PDB entry 7AM2 | electron microscopy, 3.40 A resolution | chains BK and 1 of the 78 polymer chains in the assembly

== Chain BK ==
Protein: mL67
Organism: Leishmania tarentolae
Reference sequence: E9AD80 (E9AD80_LEIMA); residue numbers follow UniProt; this construct covers 1-893
Sequence (893 residues; numbered 1 to 893; the number before each row is that of its first residue):
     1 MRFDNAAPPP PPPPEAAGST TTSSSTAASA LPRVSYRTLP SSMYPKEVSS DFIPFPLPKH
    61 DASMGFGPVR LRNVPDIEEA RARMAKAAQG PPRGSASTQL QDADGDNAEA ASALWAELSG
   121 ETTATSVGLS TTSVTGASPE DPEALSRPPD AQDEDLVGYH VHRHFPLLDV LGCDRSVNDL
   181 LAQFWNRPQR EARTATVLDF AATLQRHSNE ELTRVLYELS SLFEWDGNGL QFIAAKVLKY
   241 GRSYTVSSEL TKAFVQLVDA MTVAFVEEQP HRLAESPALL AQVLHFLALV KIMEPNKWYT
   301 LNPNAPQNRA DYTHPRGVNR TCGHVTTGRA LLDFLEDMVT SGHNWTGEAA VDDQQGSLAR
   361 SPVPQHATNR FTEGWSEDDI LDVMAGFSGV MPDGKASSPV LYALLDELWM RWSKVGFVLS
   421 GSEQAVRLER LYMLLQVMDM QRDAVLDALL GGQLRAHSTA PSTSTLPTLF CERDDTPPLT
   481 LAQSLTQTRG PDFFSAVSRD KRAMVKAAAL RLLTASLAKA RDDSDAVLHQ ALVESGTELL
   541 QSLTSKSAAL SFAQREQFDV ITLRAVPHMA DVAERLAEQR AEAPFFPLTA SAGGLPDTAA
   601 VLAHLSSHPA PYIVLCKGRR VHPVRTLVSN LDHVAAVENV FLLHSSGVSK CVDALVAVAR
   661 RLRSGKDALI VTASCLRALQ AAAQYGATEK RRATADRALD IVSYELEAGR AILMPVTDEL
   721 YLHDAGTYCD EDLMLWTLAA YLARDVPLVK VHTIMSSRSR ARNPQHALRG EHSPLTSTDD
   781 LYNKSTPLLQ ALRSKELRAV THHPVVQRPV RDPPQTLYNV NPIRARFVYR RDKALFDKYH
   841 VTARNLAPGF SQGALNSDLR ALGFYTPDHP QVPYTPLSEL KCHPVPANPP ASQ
Unresolved in the structure: 1-154, 342-370, 878-893

== Chain 1 ==
Molecule: Ribosomal RNA
Organism: Leishmania tarentolae
Sequence (19000 nucleotides; row label = number of the first residue in the row; note: 102 numbers in that range are skipped by the numbering (no residue carries them; nothing is unmodelled there); a row labelled like 434A-434I holds insertion residues (434A, then the next letters in order); numbers below 1 keep their minus sign (U-1268 is residue -1268)):
 -1268 UUUCAAAAAU UGACUAAUUU UGAUAUUGUU UUGGCUCUGG ACUAAUUAAU UCUCCUUUAA
 -1208 UUUUAUUAUC UAAAAUUUGC AUACUUACAU AUUAAAGUAG UUAGUUUAGA UAUGAAAAUU
 -1148 AGUUAGAUUU CCAUUUGAAU UAGUUAUGUU AAAUAUAGAA UUAGUUAGGG UUGAUAAUGA
 -1088 AAUCAAUUAA GUUUAUAUAU AAAGUUAGUU AGUCAAUAUG AAUUUUUUUG CAAACAUUUC
 -1028 CGGUUGACUU CAUGUGAUUA CACGUACUCC GUUUUGUUUU UAUGUGUCAU GAUUUGCAUU
  -968 GAUUUUUUCG CAACCACACC AUAAAUCUAA UAUACUCAAC AGCACCUACC AAGAGUUAAA
  -908 AAUGAAAUUA AAUAAAAAUA AAAAAUAAAA UAAAAAUAAA AUAAAAAUAA AUUUAAAAAU
  -848 AAAAAUAAGU UUAAAAAAUA AAUUAAAAUA AAAAAUUAUA AAAUGGAAAU UGAAAAAUAA
  -788 AUUACAAAUA AAAGAUUAAA UUUGAAUUAA UUACAGAAAU UAGACACAAC ACGCCCGAUC
  -728 GAUUUCAUGC AUACACUUUU ACUUCGUUUU CGGUUUACGU UUUGUUGUUU GUAUUGGCUC
  -668 GAUGGAUGAA UAUAAAAAGC UUAAAUACAA AAUUUCCAAC AAUUGGAUAA GCAAGAGUUA
  -608 AAAAAUGAAA UUAAAUAAAA AUAAAAAAUA AAAUAAAAUA AAAUUAAAAU AAAAUAAAAA
  -548 AUAAAAAAUU AAAAAUAAAA UUAAAAUAAA AAGUUAGAAA AUAAAAAAUU UAAAAAAUAU
  -488 AAUUUGAAAA AUAAAUUACA AAUAAAAGAU UAAAUUUGAA UUAAUUGCAG ACACUAGACA
  -428 CACAUUUCCG AUCGAUUUCA CGUAUACAUU UGUACUUCGU UUUUGGUUUA UGUUUUGUUG
  -368 UUUGCACUGA UCGAGCAAAA UUUUUAUUUU AUAUAUAAUU UAAACUUUUG UUGUUGUUUG
  -308 UUAGUAAGCA AAAAUAUUUA UGUCAUUUUA AUAUUAUUUA UGUACUUACU AUUAUUUUGA
  -248 UAAAUUUUAA CUUUAAAUAG CAUAAAAACU ACAAUCAAUA AAGCAUAAAA AAAUUUAUUU
  -188 AUGAUUAUAU UAAUAUAAAA UGACCUAAUA UAAUGAAAAU ACUUUAGUGU UAAGUUAUUU
  -128 GUUUUAUUAU GAAAUAAGUU GCACUAUUUA UUGAAUUAAU AAAGAAAGAA UAGAAAUAAA
   -68 UAAGUUAUAA UAUCUUUAAU UUAUUUAUAA UUUCUUUGCA UUUGUAUUUA GUGUGAGUUU
    -8 ACAUUUAAUU UUAUAUUAUU UUAGUGUUAG UAUAUAUUUA AAUUUAAUCA AAGUUAUUAU
    52 UAAAUAAUAU UGAUUUUGGA UGAAUUUAAU UUUUAAUUAU AUUUUUGAAU UUUAAUUUUA
   112 UUAUUUUGAU UUAAUAUUUU UAAAAUAUUA UAUAUUUUAG AUUUAAAUUU GUUGUUUUAU
   172 AUUUAGUUUA AUGUUUAUAA AUUGAUAAUU AAUUUGUUUU AUUUUAAAGU UUUUAUGAAC
   232 UGUGAUUUAU AGUUUAUUAU UUUUAGUUUA AUGUUUAAAU AUUUAACUAG UGAUGGCACA
   292 GUUGUUCUAU AUGUACCUAU AAAAAAUAGU AAAAUUAUUU UAAUUAAAUU AAUAAAUAAU
   352 UAUUAAACUA AUUUUAUAUU AAUAUUAUGA AAAAUU
   389 UAAAAAUUAU UUUUUUUUUU UAAUUUUUAU AUAUUGAAGU AAUAUG
434A-434I UAUUGAAUU
   443 GAAUAUUAAA AAUACAAAUU UAAUUUGUAA UUAAUAAAUA UAUUUUAUUU UAAUAGAUGU
   503 UUAAUGUUAA UUAAUUUAUU AUUUUAAUAU UUAAUAUUUG UUUAUACAAA AGUAACUUUU
   563 UUUGAAUAUA AAGAAUUAUU AUUAUAAAUA UUAUUUUAAA AAUAUAAAAA UAUUGUUAAU
   623 AAAAUUAUCA AGUUUCAAAA GCGUUUAUUA AAUGCGUCGG UCUAAGUAUU AUAUUUAAGA
   683 UUAUUCUUGU AUAUAGAUUU UUAUUUUAAU AAUUCUACAU AAUUAAAAAU UAACCUCAAA
   743 UUAUAUUUAU UAGUAGCAUA GUAAUUUAUU AACUGAUUAU UAAAGCGUUC CAUAGAAAAU
   803 UUUAAAAUUA UAACAAUCUA AAUAAAUAAU AAAUUAAAAU AAAAAUUUUA AAAAAAAUUA
   863 AAAAAUUAAA AUAGGGCAAG UCCUACUCUC CUUUACAAAG AGAACGUUUA UAUGUAAUUG
   923 UAUGUUUGAU UGGGGCAAUA CUAUAUCUAU UUAUAUAGAA AAAGAACUAU AUUUAUUGAA
   983 AUAAUAAAAG G
993A-993Z UUCGAGCAGGUUAACAAGCAUUAAUA
994A-994Z CUAAAUGUGUUUCAUCGUCUACUUAU
995A-995Z UGCUAAAUUAUAAUUGAUUGUUCAUC
996A-996Q AAAAAAGCAAUUCGUUA
  1087 GUUGGGUUUU AAAAUCGUUG UAAAGCAGAU UUGUUUAUAU AUUUAAUUUU UGUAUAUAGU
  1147 UAAAAAUUAA UAUUAGUACG CAAGGAUUCA UUAUUUGUAA UUUAAAUAUA UUAAAUGUUA
  1207 UUUUAUUAAA UAAAAUAAAA UAAGUCAAUU GUUAUUAUUC AUAUUAAUUU UUUUAAAAGU
  1267 UUUUUAAUUU UAUAUUAGUU UAUUUGUUUA AAAAGUAUCU AAUUAAUUCA UUAUUUAGGA
  1327 AUAGUUAAUA AUAAUUUAUA AUUCUGAUUA GAUUUGUUUG UUAAUGCUAU UAAAGGGGUG
  1387 UGGAAAAAGU GUUAAAUUUU UGAUAUAUUU AAAUAAUAAA UAAAAUAUAA CUUAUUAGUC
  1447 AGAAAUGGAU GCCAGCCGUU GCGGUAAUUU CUAUGCUUUU AAAUAUUAUA CAUUUAUUUU
  1507 AUAAAUUUGU UACUAUAUAU UUUUAGUCAA UAAAACUAAU AAUUAUUUUU AUUUGUUUUU
  1567 AAACACCGUU UGGUAUAUGC AAAUAAAAAA UGACAUUAAU UAUUAAUUAU AUUAUAUUAU
  1627 AUUUAUUCAU UUAAGUCAAC AAUAUCUAUU UACUGUUUUU GACAACAUGA UAAGGAUUAU
  1687 AAAUGGUAUU GCAAAUUUUA UAAUCAAAAC UAAUUUAUUA UAUUAAAUUA GCAUGUUUAG
  1747 AUAAAACAAU AAAUUUAGAA GGUAUUGUUG CCCACCAUUC UUUGUAAUAA AGACAACGUG
  1807 CAGUAAUUAA UGUAUUUAUA AAAAUAUAUU UUUUAAUGUU AAAUUUUCGU UGCCUUUUUU
  1867 AUUAUUUAGA AAAUUUAUGA AUUUAUACAA AUCAAUAAUG AAAAUUAUAG UAUUAUUAUU
  1927 UAUGAGGAGA AUUUUCGGAA GGAGGGAUUU UCGGACCAGG AAUGUCCAGA GAGGUUUCGG
  1987 GCAUCAGCGA UUGAUUUUGG GAGAACGGAG CCGCCGAGUG AAAUUUGCCC AGAGCAGAGU
  2047 CGGGAGAAGA GUGGAUCGAC CGAAGAAAAG ACCGUUUUUC GGAAGGGGAG CAGGUCCAAC
  2107 CGAUUUUUUU GCCAACUUGC ACAGGAGGGA GCCAGAAGCG CACUCAAAGU UAGUUUUGGG
  2167 AGAUUUGAAG GGAGAAAUUU CCGAGUUUAU UCAUAUAUUU UUUAGUUUGU GUUAGCAAAU
  2227 UUUGAAAUAC AACUUUUUUG CAAAUUGGAA GAAAACCUCC CAAAUGUAGC UUCCCAAUCU
  2287 UCCUCUCUAA UCCAUUCCCA ACGGUCUUUC CCCCAUCAUC CUCAGAUGUC UCUUCCCCCC
  2347 CAAAAAAUCC UAAAAAUCCA AGUUCAUCUC GCUCUCUCUC CCCUCAAUUU CCUUAAAAAC
  2407 UCGCUUCCUA AACUUAUCCC GAAAACCCCG CUCUUCUUCC CUCUAAAUCU UUAUCUCCUC
  2467 CCCUCCAAAU CUCCCUCAAA UCUCUCCUCU CUUCUCCCGA AACUUUAAUC UUUUUAUUUU
  2527 AUAAAUAAAU UUGGUAUUUA AAAUAUUAUA AUUAAAUAUU CUAAAUUAUU UAAUAAUAUU
  2587 AGAAAUGAAU ACUUUAUUAA AAUAAUAUUA AUGUGUAAUA UAUUUAAUCA UAUUAGAAUU
  2647 CCGUUUAAAU UGAAAUAUAU UGAAUUGUAA UUAUCAAUAC AAUAUAAGUU AUUAAAUAAU
  2707 AAUUUAAUUU UAUAUGUUUU AUAAUUGUAA UUAUUUAGUU UUGAAAGUUU AUAUAUAAAC
  2767 AAGAUAUAAC CUUUUUAUUU UUUAAUACAA UUUUAAAUGA AAUUUAUGAU UUAUUAUUAU
  2827 UAAAUAUUAC UGGCAGACUA CAUGAAAAAU AUAAAAAGGC AUUUGUAUAG GUUUACUUUU
  2887 GGACCUCAAC AUCCUGCAGC UCAUGGCGUU UUAUGUUGUU UAUUAUAUCU UUCUGGAGAA
  2947 UAUAUAGUUU AUAUUGAUGU AAUAAUUGGU UAUUUGCAUC GUGGUACAGA AAAGUUAUGU
  3007 GAAUAUAAAA CUGUAGAACA GUGUUUACCG AUGAAGACUG GAUUAUGUGA GUGUCGUUUG
  3067 CAACGAGCAU UUACUGUCAU UGUGUUUUGA GUAUAUGUUG AGGUGUUGUC UUGCUAUUCG
  3127 CUGUGCAUUU AUGCGUUUAU UAAUGUGUGA GUUUACGCGU UGUUUCAAUG GACUUCUUUG
  3187 UUGCUCUUGU AUGGUUAUGG AUAUAGGAUC AUUGUCGCCA AUGCUUUGAU CGUUUGAAGA
  3247 ACGUGAUAAG UUGAUGACUU UUUUUGAUUU GUGUUGUGGU UGUAGAAUGC AUUUAGCAUU
  3307 UAUGUGCUUA UUAGGUUUAC UUGAUGAUUU UGUAUUUGGG UUUAUAGAUU UUUUAUUGAU
  3367 GUUGUGUAUA UCAUGUUUAU UUGUUUUAGA UUUAUAUGAU UUGCUUUUUA UUGGAAAUAG
  3427 ACUUUUAUAU UUGCGUUUGC GCGGGUUAGC AUUUUUUGAU GUUUUUGAUU UAUGUUUUAA
  3487 UAGUAUAAGU GGUUGUUUGU CUAGAUCGUU GGGUAUGGUA UGAGAUGUUA GAUUAUAUAG
  3547 UUGUUACGAA UUAUAUUUUA UGUUAGUUUU UGAUUAUUGU UUUUGUUAUU UAGGUGAUGC
  3607 AUUUGAUAGA CUUUUUUUGC GACUUUUUGA UAUGCGUAUG AGUAUACUUC UAUGUAAACA
  3667 AUGCUUUUUU GUAGGUUUUU UUGUCUUUGG AUUUGUGUGU UUAUUUGAUU AUAUGUAUGU
  3727 UGAUGUAACU AUAGAAACUA UAAUUAGUUU AUUUUAUAGU UUAUGAUGUU GCAUAUUACC
  3787 AGGAUGUUCA UUUGCUAAUG UUGAACAUCC UAAAGGCGAA UACAGUAUUU UUUUAUGUUU
  3847 UUUAUAUGGA UUUAUAUCAC GUUUACGUAU ACGUUGUGCA GAUUUUGUGC AUAUUUGUUU
  3907 AUUAGAUGUG AUGAUGCGAG GGUUUAUGUU GCACGACUUA GUAGCAGUUA UUGGUAAUGU
  3967 UGAUGUUGUU UUUGGUUCUG UAGAUCGAUA AGCUAUUUAU UUAUAUACAA AAAUGAAAGA
  4027 UGAAUCUAAA AAUUGGUGCG GAGGGGUUUG AUUUUUGUUG GGGUUCUGUC UUACCUGCUA
  4087 UUUGUAUAGU UUAUUUAACU UUUUGUUUAU GUGGAUUAUU UUGUAUUAUG UUUGGUAGUU
  4147 UUGUUUUUAU UGAUUAUUGU UUUAUUUGUU UUUUUUCUUG UCUUGUAUUU UGUUUAGUAU
  4207 GCUUGUUGUG CGAUUUAUUU GUAGAUUCAU UACGGGGUUU GUUUGAUGUU UGUUGUUUUA
  4267 UACGUUGUAU UCAAUAUUGU UUUGUAUGGU UUAUAAUUAG UGAAUUACUU CUUUUUUUAU
  4327 CUUUAUUUUA UGUAGUUUUC AGUUUAGUUU UAUUUGUGAG UGUUGAAUUU GCAUUUGUAU
  4387 UUGUUAUGCC UAUUAUGUUU AGUUGUUUAA UUUGUGAUUU UGGUUUUGUA UUUUAUUGAU
  4447 AUUUUAUUGA UAUUUUUAAU UUAUUAAUUA AUACAUUUUU AUUAUUUGUA AGUGGUUUAU
  4507 UUGUUAAUUU UGUUUUAUUU UUAUUUUGAU UUCGUUUUUU UUUAUGUGUU UUAUUUAUGU
  4567 UAUGAGUCGG UAUAUUAUUU GGCUUUUUGU UUAUGUGAAA UCAAGUUUGA GAGUUUUCAU
  4627 UAUUAUUUGU GACUUGUAGU UGUGGCGUAU UUGGAUCAAU ACUUUUUUUA AUCGAUUUAU
  4687 UGCAUUUUAG UCAUGUCUUU UUAGGUAUAU UUUUGUUAUU UUUAUGUUUU AGUCGUUGUU
  4747 UUAAUUUUUU AUGUAUGGAU ACACGUUUUG UAUUUCUAUA UGUAGUGUGC CUAUAUUGGC
  4807 AUUUUGUUGA UUGCGUUUGA UUUUUUUUAU UACGAUUUGU AUAUUUUGAU GUUUUAAGUG
  4867 UGGUUUACUU AUAUGCAUAA AGGCUCAAUU UUGAAUUUUU AAAUUUUAUU CUAAAAAGCG
  4927 GAGAGGAAAG AAAAGGCUUU UAACUUCAGG UUGUUUAUUG CGUAUUUAUG GUGUGGGUUU
  4987 UAGUUUAGGU UUUUUUAUUU GUAUGCAGAU AAUUUGUGGU GUGUGUUUAG CAUGAUUAUU
  5047 UUUUAGUUGU UUUAUAUGUA CUAAUUGAUA UUUUGUUUUA UUUUUGUGAG AUUUUGAUUU
  5107 GGGAUUUGUA AUACGAAGCA CACAUAUUUG UUUUACAUCG UUGUUAUUUU UUCUUCUUUA
  5167 UGUUCAUAUA UUUAAGUGUA UAGUAUUAAU AAUUUUAUUU GAUACACAUA UUUUAGUAUG
  5227 GGUGGUAGGU UUUGUGAUAU AUAUAUUUAU AGUAAUAAUA GGUUUUAUUG GCUAUGUUUU
  5287 ACCAUGUACA AUGAUGUCGU AUUGGGGUUU AACAGUGUUC AGUAACAUUU UAGCAACUGU
  5347 CCCAGUUAUU GGUACUUGAC UUUGUUAUUG AAUAUGAGGU AGUGAGUAUA UUAAUGAUUU
  5407 UACAUUGUUA AAAUUACAUG UGUUGCAUGU GCUAUUACCU UUUGUAUUAA UACUUGUAAU
  5467 AUUUAUGCAU UUGUUUUGUU UACAUUAUUU UAUGAGUUCA GAUGGUUUUU GUGAUCGAUU
  5527 UGCAUUUUAU UGCGAACGUU UAUGUUUUUG UAUGUGAUUU UAUUUACGAG AUAUGUUUUU
  5587 GGCUUUUUUG AUAUUAUUUU UUGUAAUUUA UUUUAUUUUU AUAAAUUGAU AUUUUGUUUU
  5647 UCAUGAAGAA UCUUGAGUUA UAGUUGAUAC AUUAAAAACA UCUGAUAAGA UUCUUCCUGA
  5707 GUGAUUUUUU UUAUUUUUAU UUGGUUUUUU AAAAGCUGUA CCAGAUAAAU UUACUGGUUU
  5767 AUUAUUAAUG GUUAUUUUAU UAUUUUCCUU AUUUUUGUUU AUAUUAAAUU GCAUAUUAUG
  5827 AUUUGUUUAU UGUAGAAGUU CAUUGUUGUG AUUUACAUAU UCAUUAGUUU UAUUUUAUAG
  5887 UAUAUUUAUG AGUGGUUUUU UAGCACUGUA UGUUAUAUUA GCAUAUCCUA UAUGAAUGGA
  5947 AUUACAAUUU UGAGUGUUGC UUUUGUUUAU GUUAGUUGUA UGUAGAUUAG AUUAAAAAUU
  6007 UAUAUAUUUU UUAUUAAGCG UUAAUAUAUU AAAUUUUAUU UAGAAUAGUA UUAAUAAUCA
  6067 AAGGGUUGGA AGAAAUUUGC GAAAGAAAGG GAUCUUAGAA AGGAAAUUUU AGUUUAAGAC
  6127 CGAGAAGGGG AGAAGGGAGA GAGAGAUUCG UGUUAUUUAA UUUUUAUGGA UUAAUUGCGU
  6187 AUUACUGUAU AACAUAUUUA AAUGUCUAUA UUUUAUUUUG UAUUGUAUUU AUGUAUUAUA
  6247 UGGCUUUUUU AUUUUGUUUU UGCAUUUUAU UAGAUUUUAU AUUAUUUGGA AGUCUUUUAG
  6307 UAGGAGAUGC GUUUAUGGAU GUUUUUUUUU UACGUUAUCU AUUAUGCUUU UUGGAGUGUU
  6367 UUUCAUUAUU AUGUAGAUGU AUAUCUACUU UUUUACGAAU GUUUUGUAAU CUUUUGUCUU
  6427 CGCAUUUUUU GAUGCUUAUG UUUUGUGAUU UUGUAUAUUU UUUUAUUGUA UUUCUAUUAU
  6487 UUUUUUUAAU GUGUGAUAUU AUUUAUUUUA UGAUAUUUUC AUUCGCCAUG CUAUUUUGCA
  6547 UAAUAUUUUA UUUAUUUUUA UAUGCAUUAG AUAUGUUUUG CGCAUUAUUA CAAAUAUUUA
  6607 UAUUUUGUAA UAUGAUAAUG CAAUUAAUCA UGGAUUUUUU AUUGUUAUUA AUUUUUCAUU
  6667 AAUUUAUAGA AUUAAAUCGA AUAAGUUAAU UAUAUCAAAA AAUAGUAUAA AUAUACUACA
  6727 ACUUAAUAUA AAAAAUAGGU UUGAAAAUCG CACAGUAUGU AAUCGUACAA CUCAGAAUCC
  6787 UAUAAAUUGA UAAGAAAAUA UAAAGAUGUU AAUUAUUAGU CUAAAAUAAA AAAUAUAAAU
  6847 AAUAACCAAC CAUAUUAUUG AAAAGAAAAU AAUACAAAUU CCCAUAUAAC UUAAGUGAAG
  6907 UAGUAAACAA AAUACUUUUA AAAAAAAACC AAAUACUAUU GGAAUAGCAC CAAUACAUAA
  6967 AAAAAUACUU GCUAAUAAUA CACUAAUUAA UAAAUUAUUA AAAAAGCUAA AAAAAAUAAA
  7027 GUUAAUUAAA AAAUAAUUUU CAUUAUAUUU AAUAUCGAAC AUAUUAUAUA CUAUAAAAAA
  7087 AUAAUAUAAA AUUAUUAAUA UAAUCAGACU UAAUGAGUAA AUUAAAUGAA AAUUUAGAUA
  7147 CAUAUAAAAG AUGUAAUUUU UAUUAGAAAU AAAUAUUAAA AAUAAAAAAC UAAAAUUAUU
  7207 AACGCUAAGU ACAAAUAAAA GACUUACAAU UGCAAAACUA UUUAAUCCAA UUAACACGCA
  7267 UGUAAUGCAU UGUAUUAUAA UAAGUUUUAU AAAUAUUAUA UAAAAGUAAA UAAAGCAAAU
  7327 AAGCAAAAUA AUAAGUAUAA AGCAAAAUAA GACAUAAAAU GUUAGCAUGU AGAUAAAUAU
  7387 AAACACUCCA AGCCGAAUGU AUAAUUGUUC UAAAAAUAAA AUCAAUAUUG CAAUAUAUAA
  7447 UUUAAAUAAU AUAAGUAAUA UAUAAAAUAA GCAUAAUAUA CCUAAUCAUU CUUCAUCAAA
  7507 UAUUAGAAAA CAAAAAUCAC AGAGAUAAAA ACAGUAAUUU AGUAACAUAU AAUAUAGCAA
  7567 GACAAAUAAU AAUAUAAAGU UUAUUAAAUU UAUCAUAUAA UAAUAUCAUA AUAUUAGUAU
  7627 UUUAUAACCG AAUCUACUUG AUAUUAAUAU AAGAAAAAGU AAUAAGCUAA AUAAUUCAAA
  7687 UAGUAUUGAA AUAAAAAGUA UAUGUAUUAC AUUUAAAAAC AUAAAAAUUA UUAUAUAUUG
  7747 UAUAAUUAUU AUCAUGAAUA CGAAUCUAGU AUCAAAGUUU AAAAAACAAA AAAGAAAAAA
  7807 AAAGCAAAAU AAAAAAAGUA GUAAAAAGAU AAAGCAUAUA UAUGAGUCUA AAAUUGUUAG
  7867 UAUUAUUAUG UUAAUAAUUA CAAUUCAUAU UAAAUCAAAU GAUAAAUAAA AAAGUGAAUU
  7927 AUAAUCACAU AAGAUAAUAA AACUAUAAAG UAAUAAAAAU AAUAUUAUAU GUAUUAAGUA
  7987 UAGAAACAGA AGGAUUUCGA AAGGAGAGGA CAGUUUAAGG AUUUUGAGGA GAAAUUUCGA
  8047 GGGGAAAGGG GGGAACCAGA AGAACAUAGA AGUCAGUUUU CGAUAUUAAA AUAAUAUAGC
  8107 AAUUAUUUUU GUAGUGAACA GUCAAAUAAA AGUAAGAACG CACAUGUAGA AUAAAAAAAU
  8167 AAGUAUAAAU GCUUGCGCUG UUGUAAUUUU UAGUCUAUAA CCAAUUACCC UUGGAUAAAA
  8227 AAACCCAAUA AUUAAGAUAA UUAUAGCUUU AAAACAUAUA AAUAAGCCCC CAAAACAGAG
  8287 ACUGGCUAAU AAUAAUGUUG UCAGUAACAC AUGAUUUAUU UCAAGAACGG AAUAUAAUAU
  8347 AAAAAAGAAU CCUGAUAGUU CUGUAAUCAA CCCAGCGACU AAUUCACUUU CACAUUCCAU
  8407 AUAGUCGAAU GGUAGUUUUA AUCCGUCUAG AAGCAUACUU AUUCAAAAUA UACAUACAAA
  8467 UAAGAUGCCG GCAAUAUAAA AGUUUGUAAU AUAAAUCUGC CCAACACAAA UGUCUUUAAU
  8527 GCAAAAAAAG CUAAAGUAGU CUAACGAAUA UACAGUUGUG UAUAAUAAAA AUAAGCCACU
  8587 UUCAGAAAUA AUACUAAAAA ACAUAGUGCG CAUUGCAGAA AGAUAUACAA AGCAACUAGA
  8647 GAAUAAAAAG CAACCUACAA AAAAUGUGCU AAACAUAUUA CUGAAAACAU GUACGCACAU
  8707 CAUUAUUGUA AUAGUGAAUC CUGUGUCUAA UAACAGUAUA AAACCUAUAG GAAAAUAAAA
  8767 CCAACCAAUA AAAAUGCAGC AUGUAGUAAU UAACAUUGCA CCUAUUAAGU AAAUGAUUUC
  8827 AAAACUAAUU ACAAAAAUGA UAAAUUUAAU AAAAAGUUUU AUUCCGUCAG UUAUUGGUGU
  8887 UAAAAUUCCA AAAAAACAAA GGGCCGGACC UAUUCGUAUU UGAACUAAAG CUAAAAUUCU
  8947 UCUUUCACAA AGACUUACAA AGCCGGUCAA GACAAGAACA ACUAAAAUGU CAAUAAUAAU
  9007 AAUGAUAAUA AUAUCUAUAU UUAACAUUUU UAAUUAUGGC UUUUAUUUUA UCAUUUUGAA
  9067 UGAUUUUUUU ACUGGAUUCU GUAAUUGUUU UAUUAUCUUU UGUGUGUUUU GUAUGUAUAU
  9127 GGAUAUGCGC UUUAUUAUUU UCAGCAUGUU UAUUAGUGUC GAAAUUAAAU AAUGUUUAUU
  9187 GUACUUGGGA UUUCACGGCA UCUAAGUUUA UUGAUGUGUA UUGAUUCAUU AUUGGAGGUA
  9247 UGUUUUCAUU AGGACUUUUA CUUAGGUUAU GUUUGUUAUU AUAUUUUGGU CAUUUAAAUU
  9307 UUGUUAGUUU UGAUUUAUGC AAAGUUGUUG GAUUUCAAUG GUAUUGAGUC UAUUUUAUUU
  9367 UUGGAGAAAC AACAAUAUUU AGUAAUUUAA UUUUGGAAAG UGAUUAUAUG AUUGGUGAUU
  9427 UACGUUUAUU ACAGUGUAAU CAUGUUUUAA CUUUAUUAAG UUUAGUUAUA UAUAAAUUAU
  9487 GAUUAUCUGC UGUUGAUGUU AUACAUUCAU UUGCAAUUUC AAGUUUAGGU AUUAAAGUAG
  9547 AGAACCUGGU CGUUGUAAUG AAAUAGUUUU AUUUUCAUCA AAUAAUGCUA CAGUGUAUGG
  9607 GCAAUGUAGU GAACUUUGUG GUGUAUUACA UGGAUUUAUG CCAAUAGUGA UUUGUUUUAU
  9667 AUAGGUAUAU AAUCUAUAUC AUAAUAUUAG GGGAAAGAAG GACUGAGUCG AAUAUUUGAU
  9727 UUAUUAUGUA UUAGGAGUUA UGAUUUUAUA UUAUGAUGAU UUGAUUUAGA CUUUAUUUUA
  9787 UAUGAUUUCG UUUUUGAUUU UGUAGUGUGU AUAACUUUUA UUUUUGUGUU UGUCUUAGGU
  9847 UUUUUUCUUA GAAUAUUUUU UAGUUUUGUA UUUGUGUUAU UAUUUAUAGU UUUUUUUGGU
  9907 UUAUUUAUGC UUACGUUUAU GUAUAUAGGU UAUUUUAUAU AUUAUAUUUA UAUAUUAUAU
  9967 AAUUUUAUAU GUUAUUUUUU UUGUUUUAGU AUUUCGUAUU UAUUAUAUUA UAUUGAGUUU
 10027 UUUACAUAUU UAUUAUGUUU UAUAUUUAUA GAUUUUAUAU CGUUUUCUAU CCAUUUAAUU
 10087 UCUUAUUUUG GCAUUAUUUA UAUAUUUAAU GUUAUAUUUU GUUCGUAUUU AUUUUGUCUA
 10147 UUUUAUUUUA UAAUUUGUUU UAUAUUUUGU UUUAUAUUUU UUGUUAUUCG AUGUUUAUUU
 10207 AUAAUAGUUU AUGAUUUUUU GUUUUUUAAU UUUGAUAUAU AUUUAUCAUU UUUAAUGUGU
 10267 GAUAUGUUGU AUAUCGAUUA UAUAUGUUUU UUAUUGAUAU AUUUUGGUUU UAUAUUUUCA
 10327 UUUAUAUUAG GCUUUUUUUG UUUUAUAUUU GUUUUAAAUU AUGUUUUUUU AGUAUUAUUU
 10387 UUUGUCUUGG CGUUAUUUUU UGGGUUUUUA UUUUUAUCAU AUGGUAUUUU UAUAUUUUUU
 10447 AUUUAUUAUU UUUUUUGAUU AUUCGUUAUA UAUAGUCGUA CAUGUUUUAC AUUAGUGCAA
 10507 UCGGUAAUUA UAUUUUUUAA AUUUUUAUAC UUUGAUGUUU UUUUUAUAUU UAUAUUUUUA
 10567 UUGAUAUUGU UUAUUAUUUG UUUUUUUGGU UUCUUUUUAA AAGAUUUUUU AUUUUUGAAU
 10627 UUUUUUUUUG AUAUGUUUAU UGUAUUAAUA AGUUAUGAUG UGAAUAAUUA UUGUGCAUUU
 10687 UAUAAUCAUU AUCAACAGUU UUGUGUUACU CAAUUAUUGU CUAUUUAUAU GUAAAAAAAU
 10747 AAAAAUAAAG AUUGUCAAAA AUAUAUAAAA AAAACAAAGC AGAAACACAA UAUUAAAAAC
 10807 AGGUAGUCUA AAACUAUAUG CGCAAAGUCA ACUAGUAAUA AAUAUAAAAC CAUUACACAA
 10867 GGUAUUCAGG UUGAGAAGUA GAAAAAGCAG UAUAGGCUGA AUACGAAUAG AUUAACAAAG
 10927 AAUAAACAAU AGUCUCAAAA UAAAAACACA CAGAACAGUG CGCAUAAAAA CAAAAUUAAG
 10987 CUUGCUAAUA AUAGCAUUCC GUAGAGCAUG AAUGAACUUC AAAAUAAAAA UGACACAGGA
 11047 UAGUCAGAUA UUCUACGAGG AAAUGCAUAC AUACCUAAAC UAUGCAUUGG GAAAAAAACC
 11107 AUAUUAGAUC CUAUAAAAAG CGUACUAAUA AAGUAAAACA UUCAGAAUAA AUAUAAUUCU
 11167 AUAGGUAGUC AUUUUGCAAG AAAGUGAAUA AAUCCUGCAA GAAAUCCAAC AACAGCACCU
 11227 AAAGAUAAAA CGUAGUGAAA GUGACCGACU ACAAAGUAUG UGUCAUGUAA CAUGAUGUCU
 11287 AUACCAACAU UCGCCAAAAA AAGCCCUGUU ACAGCACCAG ACAAAAACAU AAAAAUAAAC
 11347 AUUAUAACAA AAUAUAUCUC AAAUGUAAUU AUAAUAUCUG UAUAAAUAAA ACUAUAGAUC
 11407 CAAUUGAAUA GCUUGACACA UGUGGGUAGG CCAAUCAAAA UAGAUACUCC ACCAAAAUAU
 11467 GCUCUAGAAU CAACAUCCAU CCCUACAACA AACAUGUGAU GCGCUCACAC AAACAUACCU
 11527 AAGAUCGCAA UUAAUAUCAU UGAAUAUAUC AUUGCAACCG CACUGAACAC ACAGCGAAAU
 11587 CCGACUAUUU CAAUAAUAGU AGAGAUAAGA CCAAAUACAG GUAAUAAUAU UAUAUAAACU
 11647 UCAGGAUGAC CAAAAAAUCA AAACAGGUGU UGAAAUAGAA UCAAGUCACC ACCACCAACA
 11707 ACAUCAUAAA AUGAAGUAUU AAAGUUUCUG UCACAUAAAA UCAAGGUCAC ACCUCCCGCU
 11767 AAUACUGGUA AAGUUAUUAU UAACAAAAUA GCAGUUAUAA GCGCAGCUCA AAUAAAUAGC
 11827 GAUCACGAUA AAAAACUAAA GAAUUUUCUA CGACAGCAAA AUACAGUACC AAGUAAAUUU
 11887 AUAGAGUUUA AAAUACUUGA UACACCUAAU AGAUGAACCG CAAACAUAAC AAAGUCACAA
 11947 GCCAAACUUG AAUGAAAGUC UAUACAUAUU AAAGUAGGAU AUAGCGUCCA ACCCACACCC
 12007 AUACCUUCCU CAGUCAAAAA ACCGCUUACA ACACAGCCAA AUCCGGCCAA GUACAUUCAA
 12067 AAACUCAUGU UGUUUAAACG UGGAAAAACC AUAUCGGGAA AACCUGCCAU AACAGGAAUA
 12127 AAGUAGUUCA CAAGACCUCC CAUCAUAACA GGCAUUAUAA ACGCAAAAAC CAUUAUCAAU
 12187 CCAUGCGAGG UAAUUAAAAC GUUAUAAAAC UGGUAAUCUC CAAACAAAAC ACCACAUCCU
 12247 AUAAUAGAAA GUUCAAGUCU AAUAAAUAGU GAAUAAACAU AUCCAACGAA UCCUGAUAGG
 12307 AUUGCAACUA AGAGAUAACA CAAACCAAUC AUUUUAUGCG AAACACUUAA ACACACCAAA
 12367 CAAAGUCAAA ACAUUUUCAA UAUAAAAAAU UUAAAUUUAA UUUGUUUGAU UUUAUAUAUA
 12427 GUAAUAAUCC AAUCAAUUUU CGCUCUCGCC UUUCUCCCAC CCCCUUCUGC UUUCUUCCCU
 12487 CCAACCUCUC UUCUUCCCCU CCCUACCUUU CUUCCCCUUC UAUUUCAGUU CCUUCUCCCC
 12547 CUCCCUCCUA AUCCCUGCUC UUCCAAAGUC UCUCUUUCUU CCCCUAAAGU CUUUCCCUGC
 12607 UUUCUAAUUU ACUGAUUAAA AUAGUAUACG UGCUUGGUUA AUGUGUAUUG ACUUCAGUCA
 12667 AAAUAUAAAA GUAGAGCUAG AUUAAAGUAA CUAAAUAAUA AAAUUUAAUA GAUGUUUAAG
 12727 UUUAUAUUGA UUACUUUGAU UUUUUUGUUA UUAUUUUUAA UAGUCAUAUU UAUAUUUAUU
 12787 AAUUAUAGUU UUUGUUUAGC AUUGCAAUUA AAUUAUGUUU AUAUAAAUAU AUAUCUAAAU
 12847 UAUAUUAGUC UAUGAUUUAU UUUUUUCAUG GGAGUUAUUG UAUAUUUUCU UGUUUUUCUU
 12907 UUGUCACGUA AGUUAGUGUC UUACACAAAA UAUUUUUAUG UUUUAUGCUC GUAUUUAUUU
 12967 AUAUUUUUUG AUGUUGUAUU UAUAAUUUUA AUAGAUGACU UUAUGUGUUU UAUGAUUUUA
 13027 UUUGAAAGUU UAUUUUUUCC AAUUUGUUUU GUAAGUUUAU UUUUUAAUUU UAAUAAUAGA
 13087 UUUAUAUUUG CUAUAUUUUA UUUGGUAGUA UUUAGUUCCU UAAGCUCAAU AAUGUGUAUU
 13147 AUGAUUUGUA UAUUAAUUAU UUUUCAUUUU AAUGUUUUGA GUCUGCAUAG UUUUGUUGAU
 13207 GUGUGUAUUU UUGAUAGUUU AUACUUAGGU AUGUAUAUAU GAGUGUUAUU AUUUAUAAUG
 13267 UUUGCUAUUA AGUAUCCAAU CUGACCAAUG CAUGUAUGAU UACCAGAAAU GCAUGUAGAA
 13327 GUCAAUACUG AAUUAAGUGU GUUGUUAGCA AGUGUUGUGU UAAAAAUAGG UUUUUUCGGU
 13387 CUUUAUAAAU UUUUAUUUUU GAGUUUUAAU CAACUUUCGU UAUGGUUUUU AGGUUUUGUG
 13447 GAUUGUUUAG UGAUGUUAGG UUUGACAUUU UUGGCUAUUA CGUUAUUAUU UUUGAGUGAU
 13507 UAUAAAAAAA UAAUCGCAAA UUGGUCUGUU AUACAUACGG GUAUAGCCUU AAUUUUAUUG
 13567 UGACAUAACG AUAUAUUGUU UUUAGGUUUA UUGAUUUUUU GUAAUUUAUC ACAUAUAAUA
 13627 AGUUCUGCAU UAAUGUUUAU AAUGGUCGGA UAUAUGUAUG AUAAUUAUGG UAUUCGAAUA
 13687 UUUUUAUUAU UGGUGUCUUU UUUUGGUAUU AGUUUGUGGA GUUCAUUAUU UUUAGGGAUU
 13747 UUUUUAUUUA AUAUAGAUUU CCCAUUUAUG CUGUUAUUUU AUGUUGAUAU AUUUUUAUUG
 13807 UAUGGGCUAA UUUCAUUAUC AUUUGUAUAU AUUUGUUGUU UUUACAUAAU AAUAUUAGCA
 13867 AUAUUUCUAU CAUCGAUAUA UAUAUAUAUA UGCUUAAGUU UUUAUUCUUU UAUAUGAGUA
 13927 GAUAAAUACU UACGUUUAGA UUUAACAAUA AAUGAUAUUU AUCUAUAUUU UGUUAUAAGC
 13987 GUGAUGGUUA UUUUUCUAUU UUAUUUAAUU UAUUUGUUAU UUUAAUUAAU UUUAUUACAC
 14047 UAUUUUUUUU UCCGUCCAGA UCUUUUAACA AAUCCCAUUC UCCCCCCUUU UCCUUCCCCC
 14107 CUUUUUUAAA ACCUUAAAAG UCCCCUUCUG CGAACUUCUU AUGUCUCGUG UUCUGUCUCC
 14167 CCUGUCUCCC GCUCUGCCCU CUUUCCCUCU UUUCCAAACU AAUCCUAUUG ACCUUUAAUC
 14227 UAAAGUUAAA AACGUGAAUU UUUGAGUGAG UUGCUUUUUG UUAUUUUAGG GAAAAGCCAC
 14287 GAACCAAGCU CCGGAACCGA CGGAAUUGCA AAGAAGAAAA GAAAUUUUGU AUGCUUUUGG
 14347 GGAUCCUAGU UGAAGGAAUU UUGGGGGGAG AGCCAGGAGA AAGAUUUCAC GGAAUUUGUU
 14407 UUCGUAAGCU AAAUUAUAAA UUUUAAUAUU AUAAGUAUUU AAUAUUCGAC UUUAUUUUUA
 14467 UAUUCAGAAU UAAAAAUGUU UAUGUUUUUU UUUAUGUUUU UUUUCAUGUU UGGAUUUGUU
 14527 UGUGGUAUAU UUUUUGUUGG AAGGCAUAUG UUAAGUUUUU GAUUAUCAAU AGUUUUAUGU
 14587 GUUUUUUUAG UUUUAUCUGU ACUAUUUAGU UGUUUUUGUC UUAGUGUAUG UAUAUAUGGG
 14647 UACUGCUUUU AUGAUUUUUG UUUAAUUUUA AUUUUAGACU UUUGUUUUGU UUGAUUAACU
 14707 UUUUAUUGUA AUGGUUUUUA UAUAUUUAUU UUAUAUUUAA UUGAUAUUGU GUUUUGUUUU
 14767 AUAGUUUUUU AUGCAUUCUA UUAUAUGUAU UUUGAUGUAA UGUUAGCCCG UUUUUUCCAU
 14827 AUAUUUUGAU GAUUUGUUUU GUGUAUGAAU UUUUUUAUAU UGUCGUAUGA CUUUUUAACA
 14887 GCUUAUUGUG GUUGAGAGUU GUUAGGUUUA UUUUCAUUUU UUUUGAUAUC AUAUUUUUGA
 14947 UAUAGAUUUU AUGCGUUAAA AUUUGCUUUU AAAGCUUUUU UCAUAAGUAA AAUAGGCGAU
 15007 GUUUUGCUAU UAUUAGCAUU UACAAUAUCA UUUUUAAUAA AUGGCUAUUG UGUGAUUACA
 15067 UUUUAUUUUU UAUCGUUUUU AUGUGUGGAU UAUGUUUUAU UAUUGUUUAU AAUAAUUUUA
 15127 UUAUUAUUGU GUGGUUUUAC UAAGUCUACU CAAUUUGGUU UACAUAUUUG ACUGCCAGAU
 15187 GCAAUGGAAG GACCAAUCCC AGUGUCUGCA CUAAUUCAUG CUGCAACAUU AGUUGUAUGU
 15247 GGUAUUAUAU UGGUUAGUUU UAUUUUUUGA UGUUUUGAUU UUUGAUUUUG UUAUUUUUAU
 15307 GGAUUGCUUG GUUGAGCUAG UUUGAUUUUA GUAAUGAUGA GUUUAUGUGU UUUUUAUAAU
 15367 UUUGAUGUAA AAAGGUAUGU UGCAUUUAGU ACUAUAUGCC AAAUAAGUUU UUCUAUGUUU
 15427 UGUUGUUUAU GUCUAGAUCU AUAUGUAGGU UGUUUAAUUU UUUGUUAUCA UAUGUUUUAU
 15487 AAAGCAACUU UAUUUAUUGU GCUAGGUGUU UGAAUUCAUU UUUUUUUUGG AUUGCAGGAU
 15547 AUACGUUGUU AUUUUUUUAC AUAUUUUUGU GGUUGUAUUU UAGCACGUAU GUUAUUGAUA
 15607 UUUGCUUUGU UAAACUCAUG UUCAUUAUGA UUUUUGUGUG GAUUUUAUUG UAAAGAUCUU
 15667 CUUUUAUGUA UGUUAAUGUU AACAUCAUUU UUUUUUAUAU UAGAGUUUUU GUGUGUGUGU
 15727 AUAUUUUUUA UAUUUUUUAC UGUGUUAUAU AAUUAUUUUU UGUUAUUUUU UUUGUGUUUU
 15787 GUAUUUAAAU GCUUUUGUUU AAUUGAUACA CUUUUUUUAA UUUUUGAUUU UGAAUGCUGU
 15847 CUUGUAUAUU GUACAUUUUG UUUAUAUAUG UGUUUUAUAC UAAUUUUUUU UGUUUUAGAU
 15907 UUUUUAUAUG UUUUUAUUUU UUCAAGUUAU UGCUUAUUUU GAUCUUUUUA UUUAUAUUAU
 15967 AUGUCUUUUU UUGAUAUUGC GAUAUUUACU AUAUUUGUAA UGAUUUCAUU AAGUUUUGUA
 16027 UAUUAUGGUU GUAUUAUAUU UUAUUUUUUU AAUAUUGAUU GUAUUAUGUU UUUUUGACGA
 16087 AUAUUUUUGU UUAUAACUGU CGGAUUUUUA UUUUUUAUAU UUUCGGUAUG AUAUUUUAUU
 16147 UGUUUUUAUA UAUAUAUAUU UAUGUUUGUG UGAAAUAUUG UUAUAUAUUU UAGAUAUAAU
 16207 UUAAAGUAUU GUUUAUUUUU UUGUAUGUUA UUUAUAAUAU ACAUUUAGUA GAGCUAUGCA
 16267 AAUUUAAUUU UGAAUUAAAU UCAGUCUAUC AGAGUAUAUU UUAUUUAGAA AUUUAUAUUA
 16327 UCUUUUAACU CCAAGUUUUU UAAGUAGUGU UUUGCUAUUU UUUGUUAGAA UAUUAAUUGU
 16387 AAAAUACAUA AUUUAUCUAA AUAAUUAAUU AAUGAAAAGU AACUAAGACA AAAAAUGGUA
 16447 UAAAAAGUAA AAUAAGUAUU AUAGAUAAUA GUUAAUUUUU AAUUUUAUUA UGCAAGCACA
 16507 ACGAAUUUAU UUUUAGUAAU AAUACGCCAA UAUGUUAUAU UUCCUGCCCA AUGAUUGUAU
 16567 GAACAAUUUU UGUAUGAUAA AUAAGUCGCC CACACCACGA AAUAACAAAU UUUUGCACGC
 16627 CACAACAAAU UUAUGAACGA GUUUCUGUAU GCCACAACAA AUUUAUGAAC GAGUUUCUGU
 16687 AUGCCACAAC AAAUUUAUGA ACGAGUUUCU GUAUGCCACA ACAAAUUUAU GAACGAGUUU
 16747 UUGUAUGCCA CAACAAAUUU AUGAACUCUG UAUGCCACAA CAAAUUUAUG AACGAAUUUC
 16807 UGUAUGCCAC AACAAAUUUA UGAACGAGUU UCUGUAUGCC ACAACAAAUU UAUGAACGAG
 16867 UUUCUGUAUG CCACAACAAA UUUAUGAACA AGUUUCUGUA UGACACAACA AAUUUAUGAA
 16927 CGAGUUUCUG UAUGACACAA CAAAUUUAUG AACUCUGUAU GCCACAACAA AUUUAUGAAC
 16987 GAGUUUCUGU AUGCCACAAC AAAUUUAUGA ACGAGUUUCU GUAUGCCACA ACAAAUUUAU
 17047 GAACGAGUUU CUGUAUGCCA CAACAAAUUU AUGAACGAGU UUCUGUAUGC CACAACAAAU
 17107 UUAUGAACUC UGUAUGCCAC AACAAAUUUA UGAACGAAUU UCUGUAUGCC ACAACAAAUU
 17167 UAUGAACGAG UUUUUGUAUG CCACAACAAA UUUAUGAACA AGUUUCUGUA UGACACAACA
 17227 AAUUUAUGAA CGAGUUUCUG UAUGCCACGA ACAAAUUUAU GAACGAGUUU CUGUAUGACA
 17287 CAACAAAUUU AUGAACGAGU UUCUGUAUGA CACAACAAAU UUAUGAACGA GUUUCUGUAU
 17347 GACACAACAA AUUUAUGAAU GAGUUUCUGU AUGACACAAC AAAUUUAUGA ACGAGUUUCU
 17407 GUAUGCCACG AUAAACAUAU UUAUAUUAUA UUAUAUUAUA UUAUAUUAUA UUAUAUUAUA
 17467 UUAUAUUAUA UUAUAUUAUA UUAUUAUAUU AUAUUAUAUU AUAUUAUAUU AUAUUAUUUA
 17527 UAUUAUUAUA UUAUUAUAUU AUAUUAUAUU AUAUUAUAUU AUAUUAUAUU AUAUUAUAUU
 17587 AUAUAUUAUU AUAUUAUUAU AUUAUUAUUA UAUUAUUAUA UUAUCAUUAU UAUUAGAAUA
 17647 UUUACUAAUA UAUAUAUAUA UCUAUAUCAA GCUUGUUAGA AAAAACUAUG UUUUUUCUAA
 17707 CAAGAUUGAU ACUCUCGGUA UGG
Unresolved in the structure: -1268 to 33, 389-397, 434A-434I, 614-806, 925-968, 993A-993Z, 994A-994Z, 995A-995Z, 996A-996Q, 1179-17729
What the authors report for this chain:
  - conformationally variable residues (helix shift): U341 to A346

== Chain BK / chain 1 interface ==
Pairs across the interface - 114 pairs, chain BK then chain 1:
  Arg190(BK) - A1161(1)  base contact
  Ala234(BK) - U1160(1)  base contact
  Lys236(BK) - U36(1)  phosphate contact
  Lys236(BK) - A37(1)  hydrogen bond to the phosphate
  Lys236(BK) - A38(1)  salt bridge to the phosphate
  Val237(BK) - U1160(1)  phosphate contact
  Lys239(BK) - A1110(1)  base contact
  Lys239(BK) - G1111(1)  phosphate contact
  Tyr240(BK) - A859(1)  base contact
  Tyr240(BK) - U860(1)  base contact
  Tyr240(BK) - A1110(1)  base contact
  Tyr240(BK) - A1158(1)  base contact
  Gly241(BK) - U860(1)  base contact
  Arg242(BK) - A37(1)  base contact
  Arg242(BK) - U140(1)  hydrogen bond to the sugar
  Ser243(BK) - A37(1)  hydrogen bond to the sugar
  Tyr244(BK) - U1160(1)  hydrogen bond to the phosphate
  Val246(BK) - U1159(1)  sugar contact
  Val246(BK) - U1160(1)  base contact
  Ser247(BK) - U1159(1)  base contact
  Ser247(BK) - U1160(1)  base contact
  Ser248(BK) - U1160(1)  base contact
  Glu249(BK) - U1160(1)  hydrogen bond to the base
  Lys252(BK) - U1160(1)  base contact
  Tyr299(BK) - U1159(1)  hydrogen bond to the base
  Leu301(BK) - U36(1)  phosphate contact
  Asn302(BK) - A37(1)  hydrogen bond to the base
  Ala305(BK) - A37(1)  base contact
  Arg309(BK) - U1159(1)  hydrogen bond to the sugar
  His314(BK) - U1120(1)  base contact
  Pro315(BK) - G1119(1)  base contact
  Pro315(BK) - U1120(1)  base contact
  Arg316(BK) - U1157(1)  hydrogen bond to the sugar
  Arg316(BK) - A1158(1)  hydrogen bond to the base
  Gly317(BK) - U1157(1)  hydrogen bond to the sugar
  Gly317(BK) - A1158(1)  base contact
  Val318(BK) - A1158(1)  base contact
  Val318(BK) - U1159(1)  phosphate contact
  Asn319(BK) - U1159(1)  hydrogen bond to the phosphate
  Arg320(BK) - U1117(1)  sugar contact
  Arg320(BK) - U1118(1)  salt bridge to the phosphate
  Arg320(BK) - G1119(1)  hydrogen bond to the base
  Arg320(BK) - U1159(1)  phosphate contact
  Thr321(BK) - A1115(1)  base contact
  Thr321(BK) - U1159(1)  hydrogen bond to the base
  Cys322(BK) - U1159(1)  hydrogen bond to the base
  Lys650(BK) - U34(1)  hydrogen bond to the sugar
  Lys650(BK) - U35(1)  sugar contact
  Lys750(BK) - A135(1)  hydrogen bond to the base
  Ser756(BK) - U35(1)  hydrogen bond to the base
  Arg758(BK) - U35(1)  hydrogen bond to the sugar
  Arg758(BK) - U36(1)  salt bridge to the phosphate
  Arg758(BK) - A37(1)  salt bridge to the phosphate
  Gln765(BK) - A138(1)  phosphate contact
  His766(BK) - U139(1)  salt bridge to the phosphate
  Thr776(BK) - U148(1)  base contact
  Ser777(BK) - U148(1)  base contact
  Thr778(BK) - U148(1)  hydrogen bond to the phosphate
  Arg793(BK) - U148(1)  hydrogen bond to the base
  Ser794(BK) - U148(1)  phosphate contact
  Lys795(BK) - A138(1)  sugar contact
  Lys795(BK) - U139(1)  salt bridge to the phosphate
  Lys795(BK) - U147(1)  hydrogen bond to the sugar
  Lys795(BK) - U148(1)  hydrogen bond to the phosphate
  Glu796(BK) - U147(1)  sugar contact
  Glu796(BK) - U148(1)  phosphate contact
  Arg798(BK) - U137(1)  salt bridge to the phosphate
  Ala799(BK) - U137(1)  sugar contact
  Ala799(BK) - U147(1)  base contact
  His802(BK) - U137(1)  salt bridge to the phosphate
  His803(BK) - A136(1)  hydrogen bond to the sugar
  His803(BK) - U137(1)  hydrogen bond to the phosphate
  Pro804(BK) - A136(1)  sugar contact
  Arg808(BK) - U34(1)  base contact
  Arg808(BK) - U35(1)  hydrogen bond to the base
  Arg808(BK) - U36(1)  base contact
  Pro809(BK) - U34(1)  base contact
  Pro814(BK) - U34(1)  phosphate contact
  Asn819(BK) - A1161(1)  base contact
  Val820(BK) - A1161(1)  base contact
  Asn821(BK) - A1161(1)  sugar contact
  Asn821(BK) - G1162(1)  sugar contact
  Pro822(BK) - A1161(1)  phosphate contact
  Pro822(BK) - G1162(1)  base contact
  Ile823(BK) - G1162(1)  base contact
  Ile823(BK) - U1163(1)  sugar contact
  Arg826(BK) - G1162(1)  base contact
  Arg826(BK) - G1166(1)  sugar contact
  Phe827(BK) - A1164(1)  base contact
  Phe827(BK) - A1168(1)  base contact
  Tyr829(BK) - U1173(1)  hydrogen bond to the sugar
  Arg830(BK) - C1165(1)  hydrogen bond to the base
  Arg830(BK) - C1167(1)  salt bridge to the phosphate
  Arg830(BK) - A1168(1)  salt bridge to the phosphate
  Arg830(BK) - U1173(1)  base contact
  Arg831(BK) - A1168(1)  salt bridge to the phosphate
  Arg831(BK) - A1169(1)  salt bridge to the phosphate
  Arg831(BK) - A1172(1)  salt bridge to the phosphate
  Arg831(BK) - U1173(1)  sugar contact
  Arg831(BK) - U1174(1)  base contact
  Arg831(BK) - C1175(1)  salt bridge to the phosphate
  Asp832(BK) - A1168(1)  base contact
  Asp832(BK) - U1174(1)  hydrogen bond to the base
  Lys833(BK) - U1174(1)  hydrogen bond to the base
  Lys833(BK) - A1176(1)  phosphate contact
  Lys833(BK) - U1177(1)  hydrogen bond to the base
  Lys833(BK) - U1178(1)  hydrogen bond to the base
  Leu835(BK) - A1168(1)  base contact
  Asp837(BK) - U1178(1)  hydrogen bond to the sugar
  Lys838(BK) - U1178(1)  sugar contact
  His840(BK) - U1178(1)  hydrogen bond to the base
  Val841(BK) - U1174(1)  base contact
  Thr842(BK) - U1174(1)  base contact
  Ala843(BK) - U1174(1)  base contact
Also at the interface, not in a pair above, chain BK (83 interface residues in all): Glu191, Asn304, Thr313, His324, Lys690, Ser757, Asn763, His772, Ser773, Arg811, Thr816, Ala834, Arg844, Ser857
Also at the interface, not in a pair above, chain 1 (44 interface residues in all): U149, G1114

== Overview ==
The interface between chain BK and chain 1 involves 83 residues on one side and 44 on the other; the contacts
include 34 hydrogen bonds and 14 salt bridges. Among the polar pairs are Glu249(BK)-U1160(1),
Tyr299(BK)-U1159(1) and Asn302(BK)-A37(1). The paper reports conformational variability at U341(1).
Chain BK is mL67 and chain 1 is Ribosomal RNA, both from Leishmania tarentolae; the structure, Intermediate
assembly of the Large subunit from Leishmania major mitochondrial ribosome, was determined by electron
microscopy (same publication as 7ANE, 7AIH and 7AOR).
